Entry 7VDL (electron microscopy, 3.22 A resolution); this record covers chains A and S of the 6 polymer chains in the assembly.

Chain A:
Name: Guanine nucleotide-binding protein G(i) subunit alpha-1
From: Homo sapiens
Reference sequence: P63096 (GNAI1_HUMAN); residues 1-354 here = UniProt positions 1-354
Sequence (354 residues; row label = number of the first residue in the row):
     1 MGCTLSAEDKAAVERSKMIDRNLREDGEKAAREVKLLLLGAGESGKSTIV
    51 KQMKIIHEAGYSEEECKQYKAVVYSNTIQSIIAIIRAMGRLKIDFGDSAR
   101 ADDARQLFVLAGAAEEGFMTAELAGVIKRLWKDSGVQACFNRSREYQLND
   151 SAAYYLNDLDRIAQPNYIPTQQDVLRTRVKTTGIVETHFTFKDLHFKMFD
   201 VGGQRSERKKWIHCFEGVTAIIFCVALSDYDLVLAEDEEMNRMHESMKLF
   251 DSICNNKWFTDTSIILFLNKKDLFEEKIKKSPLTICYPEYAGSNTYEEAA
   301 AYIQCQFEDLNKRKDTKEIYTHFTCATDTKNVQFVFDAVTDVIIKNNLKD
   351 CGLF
Not modelled in the structure: 1-4, 55-181, 234-240, 354
Swiss-Prot annotation at these positions:
  - region: Lys35 to Thr48 (G1 motif), Asp173 to Thr181 (G2 motif), Phe196 to Arg205 (G3 motif), Ile265 to Asp272 (G4 motif), Thr324 to Thr329 (G5 motif)
  - binding site (GTP): Glu43 to Thr48, Ser151, Leu175 to Thr181, Asp200 to Gln204, Asn269 to Asp272, Ala326
  - binding site (Mg(2+)): Ser47, Thr181
  - modified residue: Arg178 (ADP-ribosylarginine), Gln204 (Deamidated glutamine), Cys351 (ADP-ribosylcysteine)
  - lipidation: Gly2 (N-myristoyl glycine), Cys3 (S-palmitoyl cysteine)
  - natural variant: Gly40 (G40C: In NEDHISB; G40R: In NEDHISB), Gly45 (G45D: In NEDHISB), Thr48 (T48I: In NEDHISB; T48K: In NEDHISB), Gln52 (Q52P: In NEDHISB), Ser75 (deletion: In NEDHISB; uncertain significance), Gln172 (deletion: In NEDHISB), Asp173 (D173V: In NEDHISB), Glu186 to Phe189 (deletion: In NEDHISB; uncertain significance), Cys224 (C224Y: In NEDHISB), Lys270 (K270N: In NEDHISB; K270R: In NEDHISB), Asp272 (D272G: In NEDHISB), Ala326 (A326P: In NEDHISB), 1 further natural variant entry in UniProt
  - mutagenesis: Gly42 (G42R: Abolishes switch to an activated conformation and dissociation from beta and gamma subunits upon GTP binding. Abolishes interaction with RGS family members), Glu116 (E116L: Enhances interaction (inactive GDP-bound) with RGS14), Gln147 (Q147L: Enhances interaction (inactive GDP-bound) with RGS14), Glu245 (E245L: Enhances interaction (inactive GDP-bound) with RGS14)

Chain S:
Name: scFv
From: Homo sapiens
Notes: antibody fragment or engineered binder
Sequence (285 residues; each row starts with the number of its first residue; note: 1 number in that range is skipped by the numbering (no residue carries it; nothing is unmodelled there); a row labelled like 120A-120N holds insertion residues (120A, then the next letters in order); numbers below 1 keep their minus sign (Met-36 is residue -36)):
   -36 MLLVNQSHQGFNKEHTSKMVSAIVLYVLLAAAAHSAFAVQLVESGGGLVQ
    14 PGGSRKLSCSASGFAFSSFGMHWVRQAPEKGLEWVAYISSGSGTIYYADT
    64 VKGRFTISRDDPKNTLFLQMTSLRSEDTAMYYCVRSIYYYGSSPFDFWGQ
   114 GTTLTVS
120A-120N AGGGGSGGGGSGGG
   122 GSADIVMTQATSSVPVTPGESVSISCRSSKSLLHSNGNTYLYWFLQRPGQ
   172 SPQLLIYRMSNLASGVPDRFSGSGSGTAFTLTISRLEAEDVGVYYCMQHL
   222 EYPLTFGAGTKLEL
Not modelled in the structure: -36 to 1, 120A-120N, 122-124
Disulfides: Cys147-Cys217

Chain A / chain S interface:
Contacting residue pairs (22):
  Ser6(A) with His155(S); Tyr161(S), hydrogen bond; Leu221(S)
  Ala7(A) with His220(S); Leu221(S); Tyr223(S), hydrophobic
  Glu8(A) with Pro107(S); Tyr161(S); Tyr163(S), hydrogen bond; Arg179(S), salt bridge; His220(S), salt bridge
  Lys10(A) with Thr57(S); Tyr59(S)
  Ala11(A) with Tyr101(S), hydrophobic
  Ala12(A) with Tyr101(S)
  Glu14(A) with Gly56(S); Thr57(S), hydrogen bond
  Arg15(A) with Ser31(S); Tyr101(S); Tyr102(S)
  Met18(A) with Ser53(S); Gly54(S)
Interface residues without a listed pair, chain A (11 interface residues in all): Leu5, Asp9
Interface residues without a listed pair, chain S (21 interface residues in all): Tyr50, Ser52, Ile100, Asn157, Glu222

Overview:
11 residues of chain A and 21 residues of chain S are in contact; the contacts include 3 hydrogen bonds and 2
salt bridges. Polar contacts include Glu8(A)-Arg179(S), Glu8(A)-His220(S) and Ser6(A)-Tyr161(S).
Here chain A is Guanine nucleotide-binding protein G(i) subunit alpha-1 and chain S is scFv, both from Homo
sapiens. Entry 7VDL (Cryo-EM structure of pseudoallergen receptor MRGPRX2 complex with circular
cortistatin-14) was determined by electron microscopy together with 7VDH, 7VDM, 7VUY, 7VUZ, 7VV0, 7VV3, 7VV4
and 7VV5 from the same study.
